PDB entry 9EXU | X-ray diffraction, 1.78 A resolution | chains B and D of the 4 polymer chains in the assembly

# Chain B
Name: Non-structural protein 7
Organism: Severe acute respiratory syndrome coronavirus 2
Reference sequence: P0DTD1 (R1AB_SARS2); residues 1-306 here correspond to UniProt positions 3264-3569 (UniProt number = residue number + 3263)
Sequence (306 residues; each row starts with the number of its first residue):
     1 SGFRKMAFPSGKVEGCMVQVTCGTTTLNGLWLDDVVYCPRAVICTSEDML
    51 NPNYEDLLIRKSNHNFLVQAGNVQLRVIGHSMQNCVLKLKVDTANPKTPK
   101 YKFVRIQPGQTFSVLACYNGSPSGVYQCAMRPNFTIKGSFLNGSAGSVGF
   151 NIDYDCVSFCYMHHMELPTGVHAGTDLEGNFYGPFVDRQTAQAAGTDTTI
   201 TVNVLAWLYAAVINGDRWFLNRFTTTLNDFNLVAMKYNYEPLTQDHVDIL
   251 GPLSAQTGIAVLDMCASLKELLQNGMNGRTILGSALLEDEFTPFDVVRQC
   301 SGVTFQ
Not modelled in the structure: 304-306
Construct notes: conflict Ala41 (His3304 in P0DTD1), Ala145 (Cys3408 in P0DTD1)
Swiss-Prot annotation at these positions:
  - site: Gln306 (Cleavage)
  - cross-link (Glycyl lysine isopeptide (Lys-Gly)): Lys5 (interchain with G-Cter in ubiquitin), Lys90 (interchain with G-Cter in ubiquitin)
What the authors report for this chain:
  - conformationally variable residues (helix shift): Asp48
  - binding site for Thr-ser-ala-val-leu-gln-ser-gly-phe-arg-lys (chain D): Met49
  - binding site for Thr-ser-ala-val-leu-gln-ser-gly-phe-arg-lys: Thr24, Phe140, His163
  - self-association interface (contacts with another copy of this molecule); pairs are residue here / residue on that copy: Arg4-Glu290, Lys137-Arg4
  - catalytic residues: Gly143 to Ala145

# Chain D
Name: Thr-ser-ala-val-leu-gln-ser-gly-phe-arg-lys
Sequence (11 residues; numbered 1 to 11; the number before each row is that of its first residue):
     1 XSAVLQSGFRK
Not modelled in the structure: 11
Modified / non-standard residues: THC (N-methylcarbonylthreonine) at position 1

# Interface between chain B and chain D
Residue-residue contacts (48):
  Gln19(B) - Arg10(D)
  Thr21(B) - Arg10(D)
  Thr24(B) - Gly8(D)
  Thr24(B) - Phe9(D)
  Thr24(B) - Arg10(D)  hydrogen bond (backbone-backbone)
  Thr25(B) - Ser7(D)
  Thr25(B) - Gly8(D)
  Thr26(B) - Ser7(D)
  Thr26(B) - Gly8(D)  hydrogen bond (backbone-backbone)
  Thr26(B) - Phe9(D)
  Ser46(B) - Phe9(D)
  Met49(B) - Leu5(D)  hydrophobic
  Tyr54(B) - Leu5(D)
  Gln69(B) - Arg10(D)  hydrogen bond
  Phe140(B) - Gln6(D)  hydrogen bond (backbone-side chain)
  Leu141(B) - Gln6(D)
  Asn142(B) - Val4(D)
  Asn142(B) - Gln6(D)
  Asn142(B) - Ser7(D)
  Gly143(B) - Gln6(D)  hydrogen bond (backbone-backbone)
  Gly143(B) - Ser7(D)  hydrogen bond (backbone-backbone)
  Gly143(B) - Gly8(D)
  Ser144(B) - Gln6(D)  hydrogen bond (backbone-backbone)
  Ala145(B) - Gln6(D)  hydrogen bond (backbone-backbone)
  Ala145(B) - Ser7(D)
  His163(B) - Gln6(D)  hydrogen bond
  His164(B) - Leu5(D)
  His164(B) - Gln6(D)  hydrogen bond (backbone-backbone)
  Met165(B) - Val4(D)
  Met165(B) - Gln6(D)
  Glu166(B) - Ala3(D)
  Glu166(B) - Val4(D)  hydrogen bond (backbone-backbone)
  Glu166(B) - Gln6(D)  hydrogen bond
  Pro168(B) - THC_1(D)
  Pro168(B) - Ser2(D)
  His172(B) - Gln6(D)
  Asp187(B) - Leu5(D)
  Arg188(B) - Ala3(D)
  Gln189(B) - Ser2(D)  hydrogen bond (backbone-side chain)
  Gln189(B) - Ala3(D)
  Gln189(B) - Val4(D)
  Gln189(B) - Leu5(D)  hydrogen bond (side chain-backbone)
  Thr190(B) - Ser2(D)
  Thr190(B) - Ala3(D)  hydrogen bond (backbone-backbone)
  Ala191(B) - THC_1(D)
  Ala191(B) - Ser2(D)
  Gln192(B) - THC_1(D)  hydrogen bond (backbone-backbone)
  Gln192(B) - Ala3(D)
Interface residues without a listed pair, chain B (31 interface residues in all): Leu27, Ala41, Leu67, Leu167

# Overview
The interface between chain B and chain D involves 31 residues on one side and 10 on the other; the contacts
include 16 hydrogen bonds. Among the polar pairs are Gln69(B)-Arg10(D), Phe140(B)-Gln6(D) and
His163(B)-Gln6(D). From the paper: the catalytic residue Gly143(B); a binding site for
Thr-ser-ala-val-leu-gln-ser-gly-phe-arg-lys at Thr24(B), Phe140(B) and His163(B).
Chain B is Non-structural protein 7 (Severe acute respiratory syndrome coronavirus 2) and chain D is
Thr-ser-ala-val-leu-gln-ser-gly-phe-arg-lys; the structure, Complex of a mutant of the SARS-CoV-2 main
protease Mpro with the nsp4/5 substrate peptide (cocrystallization), was determined by X-ray diffraction (same
publication as 9EX8, 9EYA, 9EZ4 and 9EZ6).
